1CZY - chains A and C of the 5 polymer chains in the assembly; structure by X-ray diffraction, 2.00 A resolution.

# Chain A (and C)
Protein: Tumor necrosis factor receptor associated protein 2
Organism: Homo sapiens
Notes: fragment: traf domain; chain C of this document is another copy of the same molecule, construct and numbering; everything in this record applies to it too
UniProt: Q12933 (TRAF2_HUMAN); residues 334-501 here = UniProt positions 334-501
Amino-acid sequence (168 residues; numbered 334 to 501; the number before each row is that of its first residue):
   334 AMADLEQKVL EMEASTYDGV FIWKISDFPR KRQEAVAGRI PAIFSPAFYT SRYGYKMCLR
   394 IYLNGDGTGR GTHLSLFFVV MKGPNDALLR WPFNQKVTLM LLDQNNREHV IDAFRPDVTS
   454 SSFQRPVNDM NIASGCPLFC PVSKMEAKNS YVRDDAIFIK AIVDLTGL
Differences from the reference sequence: conflict R365 (Leu in Q12933)
Reported in the primary citation:
  - conformationally variable residues (side-chain flip): R393

# How chain A and chain C interact
Pairs across the interface - 18 pairs, chain A then chain C:
  L338(A) with L338(C), hydrophobic
  V342(A) with L338(C), hydrophobic; M345(C), hydrophobic
  M345(A) with M345(C), hydrophobic
  E346(A) with M345(C); R385(C), hydrogen bond (backbone-side chain)
  A347(A) with R385(C)
  S348(A) with R385(C), hydrogen bond (backbone-side chain)
  T349(A) with R385(C); Y386(C)
  F354(A) with Y386(C)
  I355(A) with Y386(C), hydrogen bond (backbone-side chain)
  K357(A) with P417(C), hydrogen bond (side chain-backbone)
  L435(A) with L421(C), hydrophobic
  Q437(A) with A420(C)
  F491(A) with P417(C); N418(C); L421(C), hydrophobic
Interface residues without a listed pair, chain A (16 interface residues in all): E339, V353, D487
Interface residues without a listed pair, chain C (10 interface residues in all): V342, R458

# Summary
Chain A and chain C form an interface of 16 and 10 residues respectively; the contacts include 4 hydrogen
bonds. Polar contacts include E346(A)-R385(C), S348(A)-R385(C) and I355(A)-Y386(C). The paper reports
conformational variability at R393(A).
Both chains are Tumor necrosis factor receptor associated protein 2 (Homo sapiens). Entry 1CZY (Crystal
structure of the complex between the traf domain of human TRAF2 and an LMP1 binding ...) was determined by
X-ray diffraction, deposited together with 1D00, 1CZZ, 1D0A, 1D0J and 1D01.
